PDB entry 9O61 | electron microscopy, 1.68 A resolution | chains A and J of the 12 polymer chains in the assembly

== Chain A ==
Name: R-phycoerythrin class I alpha subunit
From: Pyropia tenera
Reference sequence: A0A1C9C9A7 (A0A1C9C9A7_9FLOR); residue numbers follow UniProt; this construct covers 1-164
Sequence (164 residues; each row starts with the number of its first residue):
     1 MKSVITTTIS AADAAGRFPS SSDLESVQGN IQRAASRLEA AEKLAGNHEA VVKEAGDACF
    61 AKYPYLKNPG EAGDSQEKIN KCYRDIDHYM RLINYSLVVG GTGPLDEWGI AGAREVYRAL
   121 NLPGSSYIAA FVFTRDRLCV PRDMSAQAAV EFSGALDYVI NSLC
Construct notes: conflict Pro-64 (Ser in A0A1C9C9A7), Gly-109 (Cys in A0A1C9C9A7), Ala-119 (Thr in A0A1C9C9A7), Gly-124 (Ser in A0A1C9C9A7), Ile-128 (Val in A0A1C9C9A7), Ala-149 (Gly in A0A1C9C9A7), Phe-152 (Tyr in A0A1C9C9A7), Ser-153 (Gly in A0A1C9C9A7), Gly-154 (Ala in A0A1C9C9A7)
Residues lining bound ligands:
  - phycoerythrobilin (PEB), molecule 1: Leu-24, Glu-25, Gln-28
  - phycoerythrobilin (PEB), molecule 2: Arg-33, Gln-147, Val-150, Glu-151
  - phycoerythrobilin (PEB), molecule 3: Lys-43, Leu-44, Asn-47, Ala-50, Val-51, Glu-54, Thr-134, Arg-137, Leu-138, Cys-139, Arg-142, Asp-143, Met-144, Phe-152
  - phycoerythrobilin (PEB), molecule 4: Cys-59, Phe-60, Leu-66, Ala-72, Gly-73, Lys-78, Lys-81, Cys-82, Arg-84, Asp-85, His-88, Tyr-89, Leu-92, Trp-108, Gly-109, Val-116, Tyr-117, Leu-120, Leu-122, Pro-123, Ser-126, Tyr-127

== Chain J ==
Name: R-phycoerythrin class I beta subunit
From: Pyropia tenera
Reference sequence: A0A1C9C989 (A0A1C9C989_9FLOR); residue numbers follow UniProt; this construct covers 1-176
Sequence (176 residues; numbered 1 to 176; the number before each row is that of its first residue):
     1 MLDAFSRVVV NSDSKAAYVS GSDLQALKTF IADGNKRLDA VNSIVSNASC IVSDAVSGMI
    61 CENPGLIAPG GNCYTNRRMA ACLRDGEIIL RYTSYALLAG DSSVLEDRCL NGLKETYIAL
   121 GVPTNSTARA VSIMKSSAVA FISNTAPQRK MATAAGDCSA LSSEVASYCD KVSAAI
Construct notes: conflict Ser-20 (Gly in A0A1C9C989), Thr-127 (Ser in A0A1C9C989), Ala-128 (Val in A0A1C9C989), Ser-137 (Ala in A0A1C9C989), Pro-147 (Ser in A0A1C9C989), Ala-154 (Thr in A0A1C9C989), Ala-155 (Asp in A0A1C9C989), Ser-173 (Ala in A0A1C9C989)
Residues lining bound ligands:
  - phycoerythrobilin (PEB), molecule 1: Asn-35, Lys-36, Leu-38, Asp-39, Ala-40, Ile-142, Ser-143, Asn-144, Thr-153, Ala-154, Ala-155, Gly-156, Cys-158
  - phycoerythrobilin (PEB), molecule 2: Ser-57, Ile-60, Ile-67, Cys-73, Tyr-74, Thr-75, Asn-76, Met-79
  - phycoerythrobilin (PEB), molecule 3: Met-59, Leu-66, Asn-72, Cys-73, Arg-77, Arg-78, Ala-81, Cys-82, Arg-84, Asp-85, Ile-88, Tyr-92, Arg-108, Cys-109, Leu-113, Thr-116, Tyr-117, Leu-120, Val-122, Pro-123, Ser-126, Thr-127, Ala-130
  - phycourobilin (PUB): Cys-50, Asp-54, Ser-57, Gly-58, Cys-61, Glu-62, Arg-129, Ser-132, Ile-133, Ser-136, Ser-137, Ala-140, Phe-141, Thr-145, Ala-146, Pro-147, Gln-148, Arg-149

== Interface between chain A and chain J ==
Residue-residue contacts (78; chain A residue first):
  Met-1(A) with Met-1(J), hydrogen bond (backbone-backbone); Leu-2(J), hydrophobic; Ser-6(J)
  Ser-3(A) with Asp-3(J), hydrogen bond
  Ile-5(A) with Asp-3(J); Ala-99(J), hydrophobic
  Thr-6(A) with Met-1(J), hydrogen bond (side chain-backbone)
  Ile-9(A) with Met-1(J), hydrophobic; Tyr-95(J); Leu-98(J), hydrophobic; Ala-99(J), hydrophobic
  Ser-10(A) with Met-1(J)
  Ala-12(A) with Tyr-95(J), hydrogen bond (backbone-side chain)
  Asp-13(A) with Arg-91(J), salt bridge; Tyr-92(J), hydrogen bond; Tyr-95(J), hydrogen bond (backbone-side chain); Arg-108(J), salt bridge
  Gly-16(A) with Arg-91(J)
  Arg-17(A) with Arg-91(J); Tyr-95(J), hydrogen bond (backbone-side chain)
  Phe-18(A) with Val-45(J), hydrophobic; Ala-48(J), hydrophobic; Glu-87(J); Leu-90(J); Arg-91(J); Ser-94(J)
  Pro-19(A) with Val-41(J), hydrophobic; Val-45(J); Ser-94(J); Tyr-95(J); Leu-98(J), hydrophobic
  Leu-24(A) with Leu-38(J); Val-41(J), hydrophobic; Asn-42(J); Leu-98(J), hydrophobic
  Val-27(A) with Leu-38(J), hydrophobic; Leu-98(J), hydrophobic
  Gln-28(A) with Asn-35(J), hydrogen bond; Leu-38(J)
  Asn-30(A) with Phe-5(J); Ile-31(J)
  Ile-31(A) with Ile-31(J), hydrophobic; Gly-34(J); Asn-35(J)
  Ala-34(A) with Ile-31(J), hydrophobic
  Arg-37(A) with Phe-5(J)
  Leu-38(A) with Leu-24(J), hydrophobic; Lys-28(J)
  Glu-42(A) with Leu-24(J); Lys-28(J), salt bridge
  Leu-44(A) with Tyr-18(J), hydrophobic
  Ala-45(A) with Tyr-18(J), hydrophobic; Val-19(J)
  His-48(A) with Tyr-18(J)
  Asp-87(A) with Tyr-18(J), hydrogen bond (backbone-side chain)
  Met-90(A) with Tyr-18(J)
  Arg-91(A) with Asp-13(J), salt bridge; Ala-16(J); Ala-17(J); Tyr-18(J), hydrogen bond (backbone-side chain)
  Asn-94(A) with Tyr-18(J); Val-19(J), hydrogen bond (side chain-backbone)
  Tyr-95(A) with Val-9(J); Ser-12(J), hydrogen bond (side chain-backbone); Asp-13(J), hydrogen bond (side chain-backbone); Ala-17(J), hydrogen bond (side chain-backbone); Val-19(J), hydrophobic
  Val-98(A) with Phe-5(J); Val-9(J), hydrophobic; Val-19(J), hydrophobic; Leu-24(J), hydrophobic; Leu-27(J), hydrophobic
  Val-99(A) with Phe-5(J), hydrophobic; Ser-6(J); Val-9(J), hydrophobic
  Trp-108(A) with Val-9(J), hydrophobic; Val-10(J), hydrophobic; Asp-13(J)
Other interface residues (no listed pair), chain A (35 interface residues in all): Asp-23, Val-52, Pro-104
Other interface residues (no listed pair), chain J (34 interface residues in all): Val-104

== Overview ==
Chain A and chain J form an interface of 35 and 34 residues respectively, with 14 hydrogen bonds and 4 salt
bridges. Among the polar pairs are Asp-13(A)/Arg-91(J), Asp-13(A)/Arg-108(J) and Glu-42(A)/Lys-28(J). One
phycoerythrobilin molecule is bound between chain A and chain J.
Chain A is R-phycoerythrin class I alpha subunit and chain J is R-phycoerythrin class I beta subunit, both
from Pyropia tenera; the structure, R-phycoerythrin, was determined by electron microscopy, deposited together
with 9MGB, 9MKO, 9O60 and 9O62.
